Entry 8FMO (X-ray diffraction, 2.61 A resolution); this record covers chains A and C of the 3 polymer chains in the assembly.

[Chain A]
Molecule: Troponin C, slow skeletal and cardiac muscles
Organism: Homo sapiens
UniProtKB: P63316 (TNNC1_HUMAN); residues 1-161 here = UniProt positions 1-161
Amino-acid sequence (164 residues; each row starts with the number of its first residue; numbers below 1 keep their minus sign (Gln-2 is residue -2)):
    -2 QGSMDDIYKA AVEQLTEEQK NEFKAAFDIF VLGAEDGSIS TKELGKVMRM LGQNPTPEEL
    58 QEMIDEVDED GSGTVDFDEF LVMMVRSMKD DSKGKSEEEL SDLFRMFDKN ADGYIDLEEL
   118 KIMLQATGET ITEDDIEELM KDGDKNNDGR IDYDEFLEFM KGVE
Not modelled in the structure: -2 to 0, 86-90
Differences from the reference sequence: expression tag (-2 to 0); conflict Ser35 (Cys in P63316), Ser84 (Cys in P63316), Glu115 (Asp in P63316)
Swiss-Prot annotation at these positions:
  - binding site (Ca(2+)): Asp65, Asp67, Ser69, Thr71, Glu76, Asp105, Asn107, Asp109, Tyr111, Glu116, Asp141, Asn143, Asp145, Arg147, Glu152
  - modified residue: Met1 (N-acetylmethionine), Ser98 (Phosphoserine)
  - natural variant: Ala8 (A8V: In CMH13), Leu29 (L29Q: In CMH13), Glu134 (E134D: In CMH13), Asp145 (D145E: In CMH13), Gly159 (G159D: In CMD1Z)
Bound ions: Ca2+ site 1: Asp65, Ser69, Thr71, Glu76; Ca2+ site 2: Asp105, Asn107, Asp109, Tyr111, Glu116; Ca2+ site 3: Asp141, Asn143, Asp145, Arg147, Glu152

[Chain C]
Molecule: Troponin I, cardiac muscle
Organism: Homo sapiens
UniProtKB: P19429 (TNNI3_HUMAN); numbering as in UniProt (aligned over 32-166)
Amino-acid sequence (135 residues; each row starts with the number of its first residue):
    32 EPHAKKKSKI SASRKLQLKT LLLQIAKQEL EREAEERRGE KGRALSTRAQ PLELAGLGFA
    92 ELQDLARQLH ARVDKVDEER YDIEAKVTKN ITEIADLTQK IFDLRGKFKR PTLRRVRISA
   152 DAMMQALLGA RAKES
Not modelled in the structure: 32-38, 86-88, 136-149, 160-166
Differences from the reference sequence: conflict Ala80 (Cys in P19429), Ala97 (Cys in P19429)
Swiss-Prot annotation at these positions:
  - region: Thr129 to Ile149 (Involved in binding TNC and actin)
  - modified residue: Ser42 (Phosphoserine), Ser44 (Phosphoserine), Thr51 (Phosphothreonine), Ser77 (Phosphoserine), Thr78 (Phosphothreonine), Thr129 (Phosphothreonine), Thr143 (Phosphothreonine), Ser150 (Phosphoserine), Ser166 (Phosphoserine)
  - natural variant: Lys36 (K36Q: In CMD1FF), Pro82 (P82S: Risk factor for CMH7), Ala116 (A116G: In CMD1FF), Arg141 (R141Q: In CMH7), Leu144 (L144Q: In RCM1), Arg145 (R145G: In CMH7; R145W: In RCM1), Ala157 (A157V: In CMH7), Arg162 (R162P: In CMH7; R162Q: In CMH7), Ser166 (S166F: In CMH7)

[Chain A / chain C interface]
Pairs across the interface - 69 pairs, chain A then chain C:
  Asp3(A) - Ala43(C)
  Asp3(A) - Lys46(C)  salt bridge
  Ile4(A) - Leu47(C)  hydrophobic
  Ala7(A) - Ala43(C)
  Ala7(A) - Ser44(C)
  Glu10(A) - Ser42(C)
  Glu10(A) - Ala43(C)
  Glu10(A) - Ser44(C)  hydrogen bond
  Gln11(A) - Ser44(C)  hydrogen bond
  Glu19(A) - Met155(C)
  Glu19(A) - Leu159(C)
  Phe20(A) - Met155(C)  hydrophobic
  Ala23(A) - Met154(C)  hydrophobic
  Ala23(A) - Met155(C)  hydrophobic
  Ala23(A) - Leu158(C)
  Ile26(A) - Leu158(C)
  Ile26(A) - Leu159(C)  hydrophobic
  Phe27(A) - Met154(C)  hydrophobic
  Phe27(A) - Leu158(C)  hydrophobic
  Met47(A) - Ala157(C)  hydrophobic
  Met47(A) - Leu158(C)  hydrophobic
  Leu48(A) - Ala153(C)
  Leu48(A) - Met154(C)
  Leu48(A) - Ala157(C)  hydrophobic
  Phe77(A) - Met154(C)  hydrophobic
  Met81(A) - Ala151(C)  hydrophobic
  Met81(A) - Met154(C)  hydrophobic
  Ser84(A) - Ser150(C)
  Ser84(A) - Ala151(C)  hydrogen bond (side chain-backbone)
  Lys92(A) - Leu54(C)
  Asp99(A) - Leu61(C)
  Leu100(A) - Leu54(C)  hydrophobic
  Leu100(A) - Ala57(C)
  Leu100(A) - Lys58(C)
  Arg102(A) - Leu61(C)
  Arg102(A) - Glu64(C)  salt bridge
  Met103(A) - Ala57(C)
  Met103(A) - Glu60(C)
  Met103(A) - Leu61(C)
  Met103(A) - Glu64(C)
  Phe104(A) - Ala57(C)  hydrophobic
  Lys106(A) - Glu60(C)  salt bridge
  Met120(A) - Leu53(C)
  Met120(A) - Ile56(C)  hydrophobic
  Met120(A) - Ala57(C)  hydrophobic
  Met120(A) - Glu60(C)
  Leu121(A) - Leu53(C)
  Ala123(A) - Ile56(C)  hydrophobic
  Thr124(A) - Leu53(C)
  Glu126(A) - Arg45(C)  salt bridge
  Glu126(A) - Leu52(C)
  Thr127(A) - Arg45(C)
  Asp131(A) - Lys40(C)
  Asp132(A) - Ile41(C)
  Asp132(A) - Arg45(C)  salt bridge
  Asp132(A) - Leu49(C)
  Glu134(A) - Lys40(C)  salt bridge
  Glu135(A) - Ser39(C)  hydrogen bond
  Glu135(A) - Lys40(C)  hydrogen bond (side chain-backbone)
  Glu135(A) - Ile41(C)  hydrogen bond (side chain-backbone)
  Leu136(A) - Leu49(C)  hydrophobic
  Lys138(A) - Lys40(C)
  Asp139(A) - Lys50(C)  salt bridge
  Phe156(A) - Lys50(C)  hydrogen bond (backbone-side chain)
  Met157(A) - Leu54(C)  hydrophobic
  Val160(A) - Lys50(C)
  Val160(A) - Thr51(C)
  Val160(A) - Leu54(C)  hydrophobic
  Glu161(A) - Leu54(C)
Other interface residues (no listed pair), chain A (45 interface residues in all): Lys6, Ala22, Val44, Leu97, Leu117, Ile128
Other interface residues (no listed pair), chain C (30 interface residues in all): Gln48

[Summary]
Chain A and chain C form an interface of 45 and 30 residues respectively; the contacts include 7 hydrogen
bonds and 7 salt bridges. Among the polar pairs are Asp3(A)-Lys46(C), Arg102(A)-Glu64(C) and
Lys106(A)-Glu60(C). UniProt lists 15 Ca2+-binding residues on chain A.
Chain A is Troponin C, slow skeletal and cardiac muscles and chain C is Troponin I, cardiac muscle, both from
Homo sapiens; the structure, Complex structure of K210 deletion Troponin complex with risedronate, was
determined by X-ray diffraction.
